PDB entry 8ZUS | X-ray diffraction, 1.20 A resolution | chain A

[Chain A]
Name: Green fluorescent protein
Organism: Aequorea victoria
UniProt: P42212 (GFP_AEQVI); aligned to UniProt positions 2-231 over residues 2-231
Chain sequence (228 residues; numbered 2 to 231; 2 numbers in that range are skipped by the numbering (no residue carries them; nothing is unmodelled there); the number before each row is that of its first residue):
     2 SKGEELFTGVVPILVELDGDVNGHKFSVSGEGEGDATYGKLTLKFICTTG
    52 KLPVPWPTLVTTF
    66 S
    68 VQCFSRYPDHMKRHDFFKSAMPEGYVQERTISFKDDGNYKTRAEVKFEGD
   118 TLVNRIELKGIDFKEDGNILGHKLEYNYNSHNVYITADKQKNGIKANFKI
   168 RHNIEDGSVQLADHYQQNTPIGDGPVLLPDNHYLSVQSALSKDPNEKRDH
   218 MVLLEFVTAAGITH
Differences from the reference sequence: chromophore (66, 66, 66); conflict R80 (Gln in P42212); engineered mutation S99 (Phe in P42212), T153 (Met in P42212), A163 (Val in P42212), V203 (Thr in P42212)
Modified residues: S66 (chromophore; GYS)
Covalently attached groups: covalent link F64-S66; covalent link S66-V68

[Overview]
Chain A is Green fluorescent protein (Aequorea victoria); the structure, Crystal structure of the
F99S/M153T/V163A/T203V variant of GFP at pH 7.5, was determined by X-ray diffraction, deposited together with
8ZUP, 8ZUQ, 8ZUR and 8ZUT.
